4LL9 - chain A; structure by X-ray diffraction, 2.69 A resolution.

Chain A:
Name: Leukocyte immunoglobulin-like receptor subfamily B member 1
From: Homo sapiens
Notes: fragment: D3D4 domain
Reference sequence: Q8NHL6 (LIRB1_HUMAN); residues 2-197 here correspond to UniProt positions 222-417 (UniProt number = residue number + 220)
Sequence (196 residues; each row starts with the number of its first residue):
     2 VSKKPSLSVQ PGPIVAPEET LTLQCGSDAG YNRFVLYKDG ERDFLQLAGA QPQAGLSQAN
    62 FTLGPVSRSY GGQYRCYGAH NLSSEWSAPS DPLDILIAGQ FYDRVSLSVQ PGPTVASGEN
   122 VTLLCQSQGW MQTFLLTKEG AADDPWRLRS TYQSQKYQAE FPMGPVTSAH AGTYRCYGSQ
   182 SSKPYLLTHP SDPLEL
Not modelled in the structure: 55-56
UniProt features mapped onto this chain:
  - glycosylation (N-linked (GlcNAc...) asparagine): Asn-61, Asn-82, Asn-121
Disulfide bonds: Cys-26/Cys-77, Cys-126/Cys-177
From the paper describing this entry:
  - contacts within the chain: Leu-97/Leu-188 (hydrophobic contact), Ala-99/Leu-188 (hydrophobic contact)

In short:
From the paper: contacts within the chain involving Leu-97, Leu-188 and Ala-99.
Chain A is Leukocyte immunoglobulin-like receptor subfamily B member 1 (Homo sapiens); the structure, Crystal
structure of D3D4 domain of the LILRB1 molecule, was determined by X-ray diffraction (same publication as
4LLA).
